PDB entry 8COT | X-ray diffraction, 2.10 A resolution | chain A

== Chain A ==
Name: Adenylate cyclase type 10
From: Homo sapiens
Notes: EC 4.6.1.1
UniProt: Q96PN6 (ADCYA_HUMAN); residues 1-469 here = UniProt positions 1-469
Chain sequence (475 residues; each row starts with the number of its first residue):
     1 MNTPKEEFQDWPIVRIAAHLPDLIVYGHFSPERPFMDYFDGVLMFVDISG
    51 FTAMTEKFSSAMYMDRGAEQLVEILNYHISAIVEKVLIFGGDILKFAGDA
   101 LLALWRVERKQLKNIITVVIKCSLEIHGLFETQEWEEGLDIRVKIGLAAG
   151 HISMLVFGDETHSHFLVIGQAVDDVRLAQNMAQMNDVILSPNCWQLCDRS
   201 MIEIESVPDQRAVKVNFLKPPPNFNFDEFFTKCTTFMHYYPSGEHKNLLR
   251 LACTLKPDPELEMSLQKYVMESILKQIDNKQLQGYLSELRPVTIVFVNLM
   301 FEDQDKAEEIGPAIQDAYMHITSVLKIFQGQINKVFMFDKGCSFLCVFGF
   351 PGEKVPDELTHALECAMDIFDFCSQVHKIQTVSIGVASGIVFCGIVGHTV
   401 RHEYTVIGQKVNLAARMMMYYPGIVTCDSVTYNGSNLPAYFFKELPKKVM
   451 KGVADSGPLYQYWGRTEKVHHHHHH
Unresolved in the structure: 1-6, 133-140, 469-475
Differences from the reference sequence: expression tag (470-475)
Modified / non-standard residues: Cys-253 (s,S-(2-hydroxyethyl)thiocysteine; CME)
Curated features (UniProtKB/Swiss-Prot):
  - binding site (ATP): Asp-47 to Thr-52, Asp-99, Lys-144, Val-406, Asn-412 to Arg-416
  - binding site (Mg(2+)): Asp-47, Ile-48, Asp-99
  - binding site (hydrogencarbonate): Lys-95, Val-167, Arg-176, Met-337
Ligand contacts: VBB (2-(dimethylamino)ethyl 5-(2-azanyl-6-chloranyl-pyrimidin-4-yl)-2-methyl-4-(phenylmethyl)pyrazole-3-carboxylate): Phe-45, Leu-94, Lys-95, Phe-96, Ala-97, Asp-99, Ala-100, Leu-101, Leu-102, Phe-165, Leu-166, Val-167, Val-172, Val-175, Arg-176, Gln-179, Phe-296, Phe-336, Met-337, Phe-338

== In short ==
Chain A binds compound VBB. UniProt lists 14 ATP-binding residues, 3 Mg2+-binding residues and 4
hydrogencarbonate-binding residues.
Chain A is Adenylate cyclase type 10 (Homo sapiens); the structure, Complex of human soluble adenylyl cyclase
10 catalytic core with inhibitor TDI-10962, was determined by X-ray diffraction together with 8CO7, 8CNH and
8COJ from the same study.
